4U60 - chains B and C of the 5 polymer chains in the assembly; structure by X-ray diffraction, 1.50 A resolution.

Chain B (and C):
Protein: Structural protein VP1
From: Trichodysplasia spinulosa-associated polyomavirus
Notes: chain C of this document is another copy of the same molecule, construct and numbering; everything in this record applies to it too
UniProt: E2ESL7 (E2ESL7_9POLY); residues 30-303 here correspond to UniProt positions 31-304 (UniProt number = residue number + 1)
Amino-acid sequence (280 residues; row label = number of the first residue in the row):
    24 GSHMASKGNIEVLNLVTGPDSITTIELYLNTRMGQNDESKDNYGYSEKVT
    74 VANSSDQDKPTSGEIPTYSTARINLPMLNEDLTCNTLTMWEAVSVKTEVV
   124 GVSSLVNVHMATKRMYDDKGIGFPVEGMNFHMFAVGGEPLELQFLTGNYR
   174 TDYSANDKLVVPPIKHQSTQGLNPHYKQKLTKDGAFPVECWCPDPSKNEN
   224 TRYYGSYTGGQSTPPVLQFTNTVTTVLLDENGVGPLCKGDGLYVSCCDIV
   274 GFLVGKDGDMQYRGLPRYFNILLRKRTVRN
Unresolved in the structure: 24-32, 42-43, 102-108 (chain C: 27-32)
Construct notes: expression tag (24-29)
Ligand contacts: N-acetyl-alpha-neuraminic acid (SIA): T73, V74, A75, N76, Q80, D81, K82, P83, T84
From the paper describing this entry:
  - binding site for N-acetyl-alpha-neuraminic acid: T73, V74, A75, K82, P83, H132, R137
  - mutagenesis - K71L, T73E, T84A: decreased binding to HEK293 and SVGA cells

How chain B and chain C interact:
Pairs across the interface (130):
  T47(B) - H26(C)
  I48(B) - H26(C)
  E49(B) - S25(C)
  E49(B) - H26(C)  hydrogen bond (backbone-backbone)
  E49(B) - S219(C)
  Y51(B) - L195(C)  hydrophobic
  Y51(B) - P197(C)
  N53(B) - G194(C)
  N53(B) - L195(C)  hydrogen bond (side chain-backbone)
  E61(B) - H189(C)
  E61(B) - Q190(C)
  E61(B) - S191(C)  hydrogen bond (backbone-backbone)
  S62(B) - Q190(C)
  K63(B) - Q190(C)
  D64(B) - Y172(C)  hydrogen bond
  D64(B) - R173(C)  salt bridge
  D64(B) - Q190(C)  hydrogen bond
  N65(B) - Q193(C)
  Y66(B) - Q190(C)
  Y66(B) - S191(C)
  Y66(B) - Q193(C)  hydrogen bond (backbone-side chain)
  Y66(B) - G194(C)
  Y68(B) - G170(C)  hydrogen bond (side chain-backbone)
  Y68(B) - Q193(C)
  I96(B) - S25(C)
  K119(B) - E253(C)  salt bridge
  E121(B) - P218(C)
  E121(B) - Y226(C)  hydrogen bond
  V123(B) - C215(C)  hydrophobic
  V123(B) - P218(C)  hydrophobic
  G124(B) - C215(C)  hydrogen bond (backbone-side chain)
  V125(B) - Y230(C)  hydrophobic
  S126(B) - Y91(C)  hydrogen bond
  S126(B) - F153(C)
  S126(B) - V211(C)  hydrogen bond (side chain-backbone)
  S126(B) - E212(C)
  S126(B) - W214(C)  hydrogen bond (side chain-backbone)
  S126(B) - C215(C)
  S127(B) - L168(C)
  S127(B) - E212(C)
  L128(B) - M151(C)
  L128(B) - Y230(C)  hydrogen bond (backbone-side chain)
  V129(B) - P89(C)  hydrophobic
  V129(B) - M151(C)  hydrophobic
  V129(B) - F153(C)  hydrophobic
  V129(B) - V211(C)  hydrophobic
  V129(B) - E212(C)
  V129(B) - Y230(C)  hydrophobic
  V129(B) - I272(C)  hydrophobic
  V129(B) - Y285(C)
  N130(B) - E212(C)
  N130(B) - Y285(C)
  V131(B) - V72(C)
  V131(B) - V74(C)
  V131(B) - M151(C)  hydrophobic
  V131(B) - F275(C)  hydrophobic
  V131(B) - Y285(C)
  H132(B) - T73(C)
  H132(B) - V74(C)
  H132(B) - A75(C)  hydrogen bond (backbone-backbone)
  H132(B) - D81(C)  salt bridge
  H132(B) - P83(C)
  H132(B) - E87(C)
  H132(B) - I88(C)
  H132(B) - T174(C)
  H132(B) - E212(C)  salt bridge
  M133(B) - V74(C)
  M133(B) - D81(C)
  M133(B) - G170(C)
  A134(B) - A75(C)
  A134(B) - S77(C)
  A134(B) - S78(C)
  T135(B) - V74(C)
  R137(B) - V72(C)
  R137(B) - V74(C)
  M138(B) - Q234(C)
  M138(B) - S235(C)
  Y139(B) - K136(C)
  Y139(B) - F146(C)
  Y139(B) - S235(C)
  Y139(B) - V277(C)  hydrophobic
  Y139(B) - G281(C)
  Y139(B) - M283(C)  hydrophobic
  K142(B) - D280(C)
  K142(B) - G281(C)
  K142(B) - D282(C)
  G143(B) - V74(C)
  G143(B) - G281(C)  hydrogen bond (backbone-backbone)
  G143(B) - M283(C)
  I144(B) - F275(C)  hydrophobic
  I144(B) - M283(C)  hydrogen bond (backbone-side chain)
  G145(B) - V74(C)
  F146(B) - Q234(C)
  P147(B) - G233(C)
  E149(B) - G233(C)
  E149(B) - Q234(C)  hydrogen bond
  P237(B) - G232(C)
  P237(B) - G233(C)
  P237(B) - T236(C)
  P238(B) - Y230(C)
  P238(B) - T231(C)
  P238(B) - G232(C)  hydrogen bond (backbone-backbone)
  P238(B) - G233(C)
  V239(B) - Y230(C)
  L240(B) - S229(C)
  L240(B) - Y230(C)  hydrogen bond (backbone-backbone)
  Q241(B) - G228(C)
  F242(B) - F153(C)  hydrophobic
  F242(B) - M155(C)  hydrophobic
  F242(B) - Y227(C)
  F242(B) - G228(C)  hydrogen bond (backbone-backbone)
  F242(B) - S229(C)
  T243(B) - Y226(C)  hydrogen bond (side chain-backbone)
  T243(B) - Y227(C)
  N244(B) - N221(C)  hydrogen bond (side chain-backbone)
  N244(B) - T224(C)  hydrogen bond (side chain-backbone)
  N244(B) - R225(C)
  N244(B) - Y226(C)  hydrogen bond (side chain-backbone)
  T245(B) - Y227(C)
  K279(B) - V74(C)
  K279(B) - A75(C)  hydrogen bond (side chain-backbone)
  K279(B) - N76(C)
  R286(B) - L168(C)
  R286(B) - T169(C)  hydrogen bond (side chain-backbone)
  R286(B) - G170(C)
  R286(B) - Q193(C)  hydrogen bond (side chain-backbone)
  P289(B) - L168(C)  hydrophobic
  P289(B) - L195(C)  hydrophobic
  Y291(B) - P218(C)  hydrogen bond (side chain-backbone)
  Y291(B) - S219(C)
Also at the interface, not in a pair above, chain B (54 interface residues in all): V148, T247, L288
Also at the interface, not in a pair above, chain C (65 interface residues in all): E149, N171, P216

In short:
54 residues of chain B and 65 residues of chain C are in contact, with 28 hydrogen bonds and 4 salt bridges.
Polar pairs include D64(B)-R173(C), K119(B)-E253(C) and H132(B)-D81(C). From the paper: a binding site for
N-acetyl-alpha-neuraminic acid at T73(B), V74(B) and A75(B) among others; K71L, T73E and T84A of chain B
reduce binding to HEK293 and SVGA cells.
Chain B and chain C are both Structural protein VP1 (Trichodysplasia spinulosa-associated polyomavirus); the
structure, Trichodysplasia spinulosa-associated polyomavirus (TSPyV) VP1 in complex with GM1 oligosaccharide,
was determined by X-ray diffraction together with 4U5Z, 4U61 and 4U62 from the same study.
